PDB entry 8PHK | electron microscopy, 3.10 A resolution | chains I and G of the 9 polymer chains in the assembly

Chain I:
Protein: DNA-directed RNA polymerase subunit beta
Source organism: Escherichia coli
Notes: EC 2.7.7.6
UniProt: P0A8V2 (RPOB_ECOLI); residues 1-1342 here = UniProt positions 1-1342
Amino-acid sequence (1342 residues; each row starts with the number of its first residue):
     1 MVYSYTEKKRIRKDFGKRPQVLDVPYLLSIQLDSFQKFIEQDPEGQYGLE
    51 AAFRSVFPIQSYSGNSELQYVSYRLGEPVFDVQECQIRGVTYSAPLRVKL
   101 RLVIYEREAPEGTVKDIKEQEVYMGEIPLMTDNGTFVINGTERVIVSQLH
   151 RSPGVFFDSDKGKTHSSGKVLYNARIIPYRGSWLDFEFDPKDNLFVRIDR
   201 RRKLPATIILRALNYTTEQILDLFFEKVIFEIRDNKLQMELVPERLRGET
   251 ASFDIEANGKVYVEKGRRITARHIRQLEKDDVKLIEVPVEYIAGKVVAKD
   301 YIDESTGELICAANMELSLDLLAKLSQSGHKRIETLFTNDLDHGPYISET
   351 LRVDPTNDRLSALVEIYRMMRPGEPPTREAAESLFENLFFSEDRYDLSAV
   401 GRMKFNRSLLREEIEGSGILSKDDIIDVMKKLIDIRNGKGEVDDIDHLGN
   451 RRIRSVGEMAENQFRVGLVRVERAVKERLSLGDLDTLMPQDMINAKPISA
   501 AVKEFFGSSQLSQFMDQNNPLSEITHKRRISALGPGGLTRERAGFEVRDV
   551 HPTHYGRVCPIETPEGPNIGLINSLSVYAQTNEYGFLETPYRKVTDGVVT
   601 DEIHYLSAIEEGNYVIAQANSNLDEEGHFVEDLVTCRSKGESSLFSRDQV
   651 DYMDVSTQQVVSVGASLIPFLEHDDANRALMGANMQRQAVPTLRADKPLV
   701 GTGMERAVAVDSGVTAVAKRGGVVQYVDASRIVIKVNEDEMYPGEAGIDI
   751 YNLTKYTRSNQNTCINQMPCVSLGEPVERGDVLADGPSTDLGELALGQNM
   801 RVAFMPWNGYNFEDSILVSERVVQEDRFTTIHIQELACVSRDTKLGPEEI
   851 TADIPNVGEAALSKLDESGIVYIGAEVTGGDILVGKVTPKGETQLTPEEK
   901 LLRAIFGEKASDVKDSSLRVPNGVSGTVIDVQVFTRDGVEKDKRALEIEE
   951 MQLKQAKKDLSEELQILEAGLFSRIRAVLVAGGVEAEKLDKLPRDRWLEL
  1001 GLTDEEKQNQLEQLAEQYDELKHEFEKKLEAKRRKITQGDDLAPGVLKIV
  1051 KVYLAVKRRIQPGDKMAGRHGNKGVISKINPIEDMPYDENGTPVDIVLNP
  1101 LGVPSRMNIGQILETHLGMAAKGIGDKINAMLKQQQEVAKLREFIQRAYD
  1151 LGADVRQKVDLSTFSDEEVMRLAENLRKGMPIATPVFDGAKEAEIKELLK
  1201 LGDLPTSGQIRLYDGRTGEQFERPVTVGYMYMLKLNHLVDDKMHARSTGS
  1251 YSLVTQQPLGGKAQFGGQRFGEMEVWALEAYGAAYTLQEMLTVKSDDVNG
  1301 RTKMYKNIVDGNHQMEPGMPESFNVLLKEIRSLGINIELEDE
Not modelled in the structure: 891-911
Curated features (UniProtKB/Swiss-Prot):
  - modified residue (N6-acetyllysine): Lys1022, Lys1200
  - mutagenesis: Ile561 (I561S: Resistant to antibiotics salinamide A and B), Ile569 (I569S: Resistant to antibiotics salinamide A and B), Ala665 (A665E: Resistant to antibiotics salinamide A and B), Asp675 (D675A/G: Resistant to antibiotics salinamide A and B), Asn677 (N677H/K: Resistant to antibiotics salinamide A and B), Leu680 (L680M: Resistant to antibiotics salinamide A and B), Glu813 (E813K: Disrupts the enzyme's active center)

Chain G:
Protein: DNA-directed RNA polymerase subunit alpha
Source organism: Escherichia coli
Notes: EC 2.7.7.6
UniProt: P0A7Z4 (RPOA_ECOLI); numbering as in UniProt (aligned over 1-329)
Amino-acid sequence (329 residues; each row starts with the number of its first residue):
     1 MQGSVTEFLKPRLVDIEQVSSTHAKVTLEPLERGFGHTLGNALRRILLSS
    51 MPGCAVTEVEIDGVLHEYSTKEGVQEDILEILLNLKGLAVRVQGKDEVIL
   101 TLNKSGIGPVTAADITHDGDVEIVKPQHVICHLTDENASISMRIKVQRGR
   151 GYVPASTRIHSEEDERPIGRLLVDACYSPVERIAYNVEAARVEQRTDLDK
   201 LVIEMETNGTIDPEEAIRRAATILAEQLEAFVDLRDVRQPEVKEEKPEFD
   251 PILLRPVDDLELTVRSANCLKAEAIHYIGDLVQRTEVELLKTPNLGKKSL
   301 TEIKDVLASRGLSLGMRLENWPPASIADE
Not modelled in the structure: 1-3, 236-329
Curated features (UniProtKB/Swiss-Prot):
  - region: Glu162 to Glu165 (Required for interaction with Crp at class II promoters)
  - modified residue: Arg265 (ADP-ribosylarginine), Lys297 (N6-acetyllysine), Lys298 (N6-acetyllysine)
  - mutagenesis: Arg45 (R45C: In rpoA112; temperature-sensitive, blocks RNA polymerase assembly), Glu162 to Glu165 (5-fold decrease in CRP-class II promoter-dependent transcription), Glu165 (E165K: 5-fold decrease in CRP-class II promoter-dependent transcription), Arg191 (R191C: In rpoA101; temperature-sensitive)

How chain I and chain G interact:
Contacting residue pairs (63; chain I residue first):
  Arg694(I) - Leu83(G)
  Tyr726(I) - Gly73(G)
  Tyr726(I) - Thr134(G)
  Val727(I) - Thr134(G)  hydrogen bond (backbone-side chain)
  Asp728(I) - Lys71(G)
  Asp728(I) - Gly73(G)  hydrogen bond (side chain-backbone)
  Asp728(I) - Val74(G)
  Ala729(I) - Thr70(G)
  Ala729(I) - Val74(G)
  Ala729(I) - Gln75(G)  hydrogen bond (backbone-backbone)
  Ser730(I) - Thr70(G)
  Lys755(I) - Asp77(G)  salt bridge
  Tyr756(I) - Tyr68(G)
  Tyr756(I) - Asp77(G)
  Tyr756(I) - Leu79(G)
  Asn766(I) - Asp77(G)  hydrogen bond
  Met768(I) - Asp77(G)
  Met768(I) - Glu80(G)
  Pro769(I) - Gln75(G)
  Val771(I) - Gln75(G)
  Arg821(I) - Glu181(G)  hydrogen bond (side chain-backbone)
  Val823(I) - Tyr152(G)
  Gln824(I) - Lys86(G)  hydrogen bond (backbone-side chain)
  Gln824(I) - Tyr152(G)
  Asp826(I) - Asp174(G)
  Tyr872(I) - Ile168(G)  hydrophobic
  Ile873(I) - Leu65(G)
  Ile873(I) - His66(G)
  Ile873(I) - Ile168(G)
  Gly874(I) - Leu65(G)
  Gly874(I) - His66(G)
  Gly874(I) - Ile168(G)
  Ala875(I) - Ile168(G)  hydrophobic
  Glu876(I) - Arg166(G)
  Thr927(I) - Tyr68(G)
  Ile929(I) - His66(G)
  Ile929(I) - Tyr68(G)  hydrophobic
  Lys958(I) - Glu72(G)  salt bridge
  Ala1055(I) - Tyr68(G)
  Lys1057(I) - Tyr68(G)
  Arg1059(I) - Tyr152(G)  hydrogen bond
  Arg1059(I) - Pro154(G)
  Ile1082(I) - Leu48(G)  hydrophobic
  Glu1083(I) - Arg44(G)  hydrogen bond (backbone-side chain)
  Glu1083(I) - Arg45(G)
  Glu1083(I) - Ser49(G)
  Asp1084(I) - Arg45(G)  salt bridge
  Tyr1087(I) - Asn41(G)
  Tyr1087(I) - Arg44(G)
  Tyr1087(I) - Tyr185(G)  hydrogen bond
  Asn1090(I) - Arg182(G)
  Asn1090(I) - Ala184(G)
  Gly1091(I) - Arg44(G)
  Gly1091(I) - Arg182(G)
  Gly1091(I) - Ile183(G)
  Pro1093(I) - Arg44(G)
  Gly1215(I) - Asn41(G)
  Gly1215(I) - Arg45(G)  hydrogen bond (backbone-side chain)
  Arg1216(I) - Asn41(G)  hydrogen bond (backbone-side chain)
  Arg1216(I) - Arg45(G)
  Thr1217(I) - Asn41(G)  hydrogen bond (backbone-side chain)
  Gly1218(I) - Asn41(G)
  Gly1218(I) - Tyr185(G)  hydrogen bond (backbone-side chain)
Interface residues without a listed pair, chain I (46 interface residues in all): Leu693, Ser772, Leu773, Ile831, Val928, Val1056, Glu1089, Thr1092
Interface residues without a listed pair, chain G (36 interface residues in all): Ser69, Glu76, Asp135, Cys176, Val180, Asn186

In short:
The interface between chain I and chain G involves 46 residues on one side and 36 on the other; the contacts
include 13 hydrogen bonds and 3 salt bridges. Polar pairs include Lys755(I)-Asp77(G), Lys958(I)-Glu72(G) and
Asp1084(I)-Arg45(G).
Here chain I is DNA-directed RNA polymerase subunit beta and chain G is DNA-directed RNA polymerase subunit
alpha, both from Escherichia coli. Entry 8PHK (fully recruited RfaH bound to E. coli transcription complex
paused at ops site) was determined by electron microscopy, deposited together with 8PEN, 8PFG, 8PFJ, 8PH9,
8PIB, 8PID, 8PIL and 8PIM.
